Entry 2IJ3 (X-ray diffraction, 1.90 A resolution); this record covers chain A.

# Chain A
Molecule: Cytochrome P450 BM3
Organism: Bacillus megaterium
Notes: EC 1.14.14.1
UniProt: P14779 (CPXB_BACME); numbering as in UniProt (aligned over 1-470)
Amino-acid sequence (470 residues; row label = number of the first residue in the row):
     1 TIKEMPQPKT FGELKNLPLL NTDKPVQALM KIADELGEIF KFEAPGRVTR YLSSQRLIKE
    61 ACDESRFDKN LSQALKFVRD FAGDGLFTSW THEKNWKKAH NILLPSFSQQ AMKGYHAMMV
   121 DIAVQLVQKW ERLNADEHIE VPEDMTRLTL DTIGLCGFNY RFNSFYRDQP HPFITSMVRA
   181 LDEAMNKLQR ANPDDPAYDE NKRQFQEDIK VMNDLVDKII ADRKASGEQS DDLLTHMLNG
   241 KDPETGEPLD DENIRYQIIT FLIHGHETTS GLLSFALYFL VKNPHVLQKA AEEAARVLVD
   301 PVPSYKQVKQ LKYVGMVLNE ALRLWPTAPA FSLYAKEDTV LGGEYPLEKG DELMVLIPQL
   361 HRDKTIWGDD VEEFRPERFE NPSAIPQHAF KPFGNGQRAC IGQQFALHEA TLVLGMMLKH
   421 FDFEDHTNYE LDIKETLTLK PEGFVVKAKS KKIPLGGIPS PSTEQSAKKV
Unresolved in the structure: 1-2, 456-470
Sequence notes: engineered mutation H264 (Ala in P14779)
Curated features (UniProtKB/Swiss-Prot):
  - site: T269 (Important for catalytic activity)
Metal / ion sites: heme Fe: H264, C400
Residues lining bound ligands: heme (HEM): K69, L75, L86, F87, W96, H100, F107, I153, T260, F261, H264, G265, T268, T269, L272, L322, T327, A328, F331, P392, F393, G394, Q397, R398, A399, C400, I401, G402, F405, A406

# Summary
Bound to chain A: heme. The heme Fe site is built by H264 and C400.
Chain A is Cytochrome P450 BM3 (Bacillus megaterium); the structure, Structure of the A264H mutant of
cytochrome P450 BM3, was determined by X-ray diffraction, deposited together with 2IJ2 and 2IJ4.
